Entry 6OFF (electron microscopy, 3.20 A resolution); this record covers chains A and L of the 18 polymer chains in the assembly.

== Chain A (and L) ==
Molecule: Protein PrgI
Source organism: Salmonella typhimurium (strain SL1344)
Notes: chain L of this document is another copy of the same molecule, construct and numbering; everything in this record applies to it too
UniProt: A0A0H3NF82 (A0A0H3NF82_SALTS); residues 1-80 here = UniProt positions 1-80
Amino-acid sequence (83 residues; row label = number of the first residue in the row; numbers below 1 keep their minus sign (Gly-2 is residue -2)):
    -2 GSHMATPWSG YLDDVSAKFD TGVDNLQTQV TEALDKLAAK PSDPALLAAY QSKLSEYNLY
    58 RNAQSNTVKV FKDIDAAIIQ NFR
Disordered / not traced: -2 to 2
Differences from the reference sequence: expression tag (-2 to 0)
Reported in the primary citation:
  - mutagenesis - D10A, D11A, V20A, S49A, E53A, N55A, R58A, N63A, N78A: unchanged binding to SipD
  - mutagenesis - L31A, L56A: abolished binding to SipD
  - contacts within the chain: Leu9-Lys69, Phe16-Ala60, Phe16-Gln61, Phe16-Thr64, Leu31-Tyr47 (hydrophobic contact) (citing earlier work)
  - mutagenesis - V65A: abolished stability
  - mutagenesis - R80K: increased signaling
  - mutagenesis - Q77M, R80E: decreased signaling in response to SipB
  - mutagenesis - K66E, D70K: decreased localization to needle filaments
  - mutagenesis - K66E, D70K: abolished growth in response to invasion of cultured epithelial cells

== Interface between chain A and chain L ==
Residue-residue contacts (19; chain A residue first):
  Trp5(A) with Ala36(L), hydrogen bond (side chain-backbone); Lys37(L); Pro38(L)
  Gly7(A) with Lys37(L)
  Tyr8(A) with Lys37(L); Ser39(L); Asp40(L); Pro41(L)
  Asp11(A) with Lys37(L), salt bridge
  Asp72(A) with Ser39(L); Asp40(L); Pro41(L); Leu44(L)
  Ile75(A) with Leu44(L), hydrophobic; Gln48(L)
  Ile76(A) with Leu44(L), hydrophobic
  Asn78(A) with Gln48(L)
  Phe79(A) with Tyr47(L), hydrophobic; Gln48(L)
Interface residues without a listed pair, chain A (13 interface residues in all): Ser6, Leu9, Phe68, Ile71
Interface residues without a listed pair, chain L (10 interface residues in all): Ala45

== Overview ==
The interface between chain A and chain L involves 13 residues on one side and 10 on the other, with 1
hydrogen bond and 1 salt bridge. Among the polar pairs are Asp11(A)-Lys37(L) and Trp5(A)-Ala36(L). The paper
reports that L31A and L56A of chain A abolish binding to SipD; contacts within the chain involving Leu9(A),
Lys69(A) and Phe16(A) among others; 17 substitutions were tested in all.
Chain A and chain L are both Protein PrgI (Salmonella typhimurium (strain SL1344)); the structure,
High-resolution filamentous structures of in vitro polymerized PrgI needle, was determined by electron
microscopy, deposited together with 6OFE, 6OFG and 6OFH.
